PDB entry 2OGX | X-ray diffraction, 1.60 A resolution | chains A and B

# Chain A
Name: Molybdenum storage protein subunit alpha
Source organism: Azotobacter vinelandii
Reference sequence: P84308 (MOSA_AZOVI); residues 2-276 here correspond to UniProt positions 1-275 (UniProt number = residue number - 1)
Chain sequence (276 residues; numbered 1 to 276; the number before each row is that of its first residue):
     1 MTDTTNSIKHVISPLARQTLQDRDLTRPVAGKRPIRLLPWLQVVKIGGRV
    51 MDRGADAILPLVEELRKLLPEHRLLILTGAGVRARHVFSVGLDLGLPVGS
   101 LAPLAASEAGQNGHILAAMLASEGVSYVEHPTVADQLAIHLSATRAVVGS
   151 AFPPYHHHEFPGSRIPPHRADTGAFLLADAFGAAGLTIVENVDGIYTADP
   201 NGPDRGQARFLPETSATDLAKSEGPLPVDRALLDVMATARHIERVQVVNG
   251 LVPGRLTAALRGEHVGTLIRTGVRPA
Unresolved in the structure: 1-30
Differences from the reference sequence: initiating methionine (1); modified residue (51, 119, 236)
Modified positions: Mse1 (selenomethionine); Mse51, Mse119, Mse236 (selenomethionine; parent Met)
Bound ions: tri-tungsten(VI) oxide complex W near His140 (its only coordinating residue here); Mg2+: Glu190, Pro227 (together with ATP)
Ligand contacts:
  - ATP (adenosine-5'-triphosphate): Lys45, Ile46, Gly47, Gly48, Arg49, Val50, Gly79, Ala80, Gly81, Arg85, Ala170, Glu190, Asn191, Val192, Gly194, Ile195, Tyr196, Ala198, Asp199, Pro200, Asn201, Pro225, Leu226, Pro227
  - tungsten ion (W), molecule 1: Pro103, His156, His157
  - tungsten ion (W), molecule 2: Ala106, Ser107, His130, Ser150
  - tungsten ion (W), molecule 3: Gly110, Gln111, His114, Tyr127, Glu129
  - tungsten ion (W), molecule 4: His114, Tyr127, Glu129
  - tungsten ion (W), molecule 5: Tyr127, Glu129, His130
  - tungsten ion (W), molecule 6: Glu129, His130, Pro131
  - tungsten ion (W), molecule 7: Tyr155, His156, His157, His158
  - tri-tungsten(VI) oxide complex (WO3): Val128, Thr132, Gln136, Ile139, His140

# Chain B
Name: Molybdenum storage protein subunit beta
Source organism: Azotobacter vinelandii
Reference sequence: P84253 (MOSB_AZOVI); residues 1-270 here = UniProt positions 1-270
Chain sequence (270 residues; each row starts with the number of its first residue):
     1 MANSTAELEELLMQRSLTDPQLQAAAAAAADFRILPDATVIKIGGQSVID
    51 RGRAAVYPLVDEIVAARKNHKLLIGTGAGTRARHLYSIAAGLGLPAGVLA
   101 QLGSSVADQNAAMLGQLLAKHGIPVVGGAGLSAVPLSLAEVNAVVFSGMP
   151 PYKLWMRPAAEGVIPPYRTDAGCFLLAEQFGCKQMIFVKDEDGLYTANPK
   201 TSKDATFIPRISVDEMKAKGLHDSILEFPVLDLLQSAQHVREVQVVNGLV
   251 PGNLTRALAGEHVGTIITAS
Unresolved in the structure: 1-2
Differences from the reference sequence: modified residue (13, 113, 149, 156, 185, 216)
Modified positions: Mse1 (selenomethionine); Mse13, Mse113, Mse149, Mse156, Mse185, Mse216 (selenomethionine; parent Met)
Ligand contacts:
  - tungsten ion (W), molecule 1: Ser104, Asp108, Ser147, Mse149
  - tungsten ion (W), molecule 2: Pro124, Ser132, Val134, Pro135
  - tungsten ion (W), molecule 3: Gly127, Gly128, Ala129, Gly130
  - tungsten ion (W), molecule 4: Gly128, Ala129, Gly130, Leu176, Phe180
  - tungsten ion (W), molecule 5: Gly128, Ala129, Gly130, Leu131, Phe180
  - tungsten ion (W), molecule 6: Ser132, Val134, Pro135

# Interface between chain A and chain B
Contacting residue pairs (92):
  Pro34(A) - Gly93(B)
  Pro34(A) - Leu94(B)
  Pro34(A) - Pro95(B)  hydrophobic
  Ile35(A) - Leu92(B)
  Ile35(A) - Gly93(B)  hydrogen bond (backbone-backbone)
  Leu37(A) - Leu94(B)  hydrophobic
  Leu37(A) - Val98(B)  hydrophobic
  Arg49(A) - Mse13(B)  hydrogen bond (side chain-backbone)
  Arg49(A) - Arg15(B)
  Val82(A) - Mse13(B)
  Arg85(A) - Leu12(B)  hydrogen bond (side chain-backbone)
  Arg85(A) - Mse13(B)
  Arg85(A) - Arg15(B)  hydrogen bond (side chain-backbone)
  Arg85(A) - Ser16(B)
  Arg85(A) - Leu17(B)
  His86(A) - Mse13(B)
  Phe88(A) - Leu17(B)  hydrophobic
  Ser89(A) - Glu9(B)
  Ser89(A) - Leu12(B)
  Leu92(A) - Ala29(B)
  Asp93(A) - Thr5(B)  hydrogen bond
  Leu94(A) - Phe32(B)
  Gly95(A) - Ala30(B)
  Gly95(A) - Asp31(B)
  Gly95(A) - Phe32(B)  hydrogen bond (backbone-backbone)
  Pro97(A) - Ile34(B)  hydrophobic
  Pro97(A) - Gln179(B)
  Val98(A) - Gln179(B)
  Gly99(A) - Gln179(B)  hydrogen bond (backbone-side chain)
  Ser100(A) - Ile34(B)
  Ser100(A) - Gln179(B)  hydrogen bond
  His130(A) - Trp155(B)
  Pro131(A) - Lys153(B)
  Ala134(A) - Lys153(B)
  Ala134(A) - Leu154(B)
  Ala134(A) - Trp155(B)  hydrophobic
  Asp135(A) - Gln101(B)
  Pro153(A) - Trp155(B)
  Pro154(A) - Pro151(B)
  Pro154(A) - Trp155(B)
  Tyr155(A) - Pro151(B)
  Tyr155(A) - Tyr152(B)  hydrophobic
  Tyr155(A) - Trp155(B)  hydrogen bond (side chain-backbone)
  Tyr155(A) - Arg157(B)
  His157(A) - Gln179(B)  hydrogen bond (backbone-side chain)
  His158(A) - Pro151(B)
  His158(A) - Tyr152(B)  hydrogen bond (backbone-side chain)
  His158(A) - Gly172(B)  hydrogen bond (side chain-backbone)
  His158(A) - Leu175(B)
  His158(A) - Leu176(B)
  Glu159(A) - Leu175(B)
  Glu159(A) - Gln179(B)  hydrogen bond (backbone-side chain)
  Phe160(A) - Tyr152(B)
  Phe160(A) - Tyr167(B)
  Phe160(A) - Leu233(B)  hydrophobic
  Pro161(A) - Leu175(B)
  Pro161(A) - Glu178(B)
  Pro161(A) - Leu233(B)
  Pro161(A) - Ser236(B)
  Pro161(A) - Ala237(B)  hydrophobic
  Gly162(A) - Ser236(B)
  Gly162(A) - Gln238(B)
  Ser163(A) - Gln23(B)  hydrogen bond
  Arg164(A) - Ala26(B)
  Arg164(A) - Ala27(B)
  Arg164(A) - Ala29(B)  hydrogen bond (side chain-backbone)
  Arg164(A) - Ala30(B)  hydrogen bond (side chain-backbone)
  Ile165(A) - Leu17(B)  hydrophobic
  Ile165(A) - Leu22(B)  hydrophobic
  Ile165(A) - Gln23(B)
  Ile165(A) - Ala26(B)  hydrophobic
  His168(A) - Arg157(B)  hydrogen bond
  Arg169(A) - Leu17(B)
  Arg169(A) - Thr18(B)
  Gly173(A) - Trp155(B)
  Leu176(A) - Trp155(B)
  Leu177(A) - Leu154(B)  hydrophobic
  Leu177(A) - Trp155(B)
  Ala180(A) - Pro95(B)
  Ala180(A) - Leu154(B)
  Phe181(A) - Leu154(B)  hydrophobic
  Pro203(A) - Arg15(B)
  Pro225(A) - Thr18(B)
  Pro225(A) - Asp19(B)
  Pro225(A) - Pro20(B)
  Leu226(A) - Ser16(B)  hydrogen bond (backbone-side chain)
  Leu226(A) - Thr18(B)  hydrogen bond (backbone-side chain)
  Val228(A) - Thr18(B)
  Arg230(A) - Thr18(B)
  Asp234(A) - Arg157(B)
  Val235(A) - Arg157(B)
  Thr238(A) - Pro158(B)
Also at the interface, not in a pair above, chain A (53 interface residues in all): Leu96, Val133, Gly224, Asp229, Arg240
Also at the interface, not in a pair above, chain B (52 interface residues in all): Leu8, Leu11, Pro150, Mse156, Ala159, Ala160, Gly162, Val163, Phe180, His239

# In short
The interface between chain A and chain B involves 53 residues on one side and 52 on the other, with 19
hydrogen bonds. Polar pairs include Arg49(A)-Mse13(B), Arg85(A)-Leu12(B) and Arg85(A)-Arg15(B).
Chain A is Molybdenum storage protein subunit alpha and chain B is Molybdenum storage protein subunit beta,
both from Azotobacter vinelandii; the structure, The crystal structure of the molybdenum storage protein from
Azotobacter vinelandii loaded with polyoxotungstates (WSto), was determined by X-ray diffraction.
